Entry 5Y8Z (X-ray diffraction, 1.84 A resolution); this record covers chain A.

[Chain A]
Molecule: Bromodomain-containing protein 4
Organism: Homo sapiens
UniProt: O60885 (BRD4_HUMAN); numbering as in UniProt (aligned over 44-168)
Chain sequence (141 residues; row label = number of the first residue in the row):
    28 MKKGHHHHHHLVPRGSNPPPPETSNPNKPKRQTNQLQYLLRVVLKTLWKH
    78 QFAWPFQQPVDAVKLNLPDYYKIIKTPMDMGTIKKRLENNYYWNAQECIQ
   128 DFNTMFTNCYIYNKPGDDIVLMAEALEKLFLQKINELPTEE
Unresolved in the structure: 28-41
Sequence notes: expression tag (28-43)
Bound ions: Na+: Tyr137, Ile138, Asn140
Ligand contacts: 8Q3 (5-bromanyl-N-(3,6-dimethyl-1,2-benzoxazol-5-yl)-2-methoxy-benzenesulfonamide): Trp81, Pro82, Val87, Leu92, Leu94, Tyr97, Tyr139, Asn140, Asp145, Ile146, Met149
Swiss-Prot annotation at these positions:
  - site: Asn140 (Acetylated histone binding)
  - cross-link: Lys99 (Glycyl lysine isopeptide (Lys-Gly) (interchain with G-Cter in SUMO2))
  - natural variant: Asp145 (D145G: Found in a patient with a neurodevelopmental syndrome; uncertain significance)
  - mutagenesis: Asn140 (N140A: Abolishes binding to acetylated histones)

[Summary]
Chain A binds compound 8Q3. Tyr137, Ile138 and Asn140 form the Na+ site. Curated annotation (UniProt) lists
one mutagenesis site.
Chain A is Bromodomain-containing protein 4 (Homo sapiens); the structure, Crystal Structure Analysis of the
BRD4, was determined by X-ray diffraction together with 5Y8C, 5Y8W, 5Y8Y, 5Y93 and 5Y94 from the same study.
